8SU9 - chains A and N of the 18 polymer chains in the assembly; structure by electron microscopy, 2.83 A resolution.

[Chain A]
Protein: SIR2-like domain-containing protein
Source organism: Escherichia coli
UniProt: A0A7B5N0T7 (A0A7B5N0T7_ECOLX); numbering as in UniProt (aligned over 1-415)
Amino-acid sequence (415 residues; numbered 1 to 415; the number before each row is that of its first residue):
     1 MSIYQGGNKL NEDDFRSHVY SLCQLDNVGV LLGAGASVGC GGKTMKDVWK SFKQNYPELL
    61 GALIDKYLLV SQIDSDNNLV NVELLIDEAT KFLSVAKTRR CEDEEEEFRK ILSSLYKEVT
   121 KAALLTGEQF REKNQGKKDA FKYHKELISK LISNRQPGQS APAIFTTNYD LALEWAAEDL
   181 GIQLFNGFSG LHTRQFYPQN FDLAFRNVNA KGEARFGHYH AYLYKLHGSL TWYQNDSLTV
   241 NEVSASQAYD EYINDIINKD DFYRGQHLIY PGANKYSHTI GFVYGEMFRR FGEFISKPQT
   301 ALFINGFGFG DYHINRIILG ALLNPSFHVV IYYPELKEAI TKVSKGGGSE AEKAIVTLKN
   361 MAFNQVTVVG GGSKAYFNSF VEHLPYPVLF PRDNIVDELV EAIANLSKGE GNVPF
Disordered / not traced: 1, 210-217, 408-415
Residues lining bound ligands: Adenosine-5-Diphosphoribose (AR6; [(2R,3S,4R,5R)-5-(6-aminopurin-9-yl)-3,4-dihydroxy-oxolan-2-yl]methyl [hydroxy-[[(2R,3S,4R,5S)-3,4,5-trihydroxyoxolan-2-yl]methoxy]phosphoryl] hydrogen phosphate): G33, A34, G35, V38, T44, M45, N81, E83, T167, H227, N305, G306, F307, G308, G310, D311, Y333, P334, A375, Y376, F377
Reported in the primary citation:
  - binding site for Adenosine-5-Diphosphoribose: Y376, F377
  - catalytic residues: H227, D311, H313
  - mutagenesis - H227A, D311A, H313A: abolished catalytic activity on NAD+
  - mutagenesis - H227A, D311A, H313A: decreased catalytic activity on single-stranded DNA
  - mutagenesis - H227A: decreased growth

[Chain N]
Protein: Nucleoside triphosphate hydrolase
Source organism: Escherichia coli
UniProt: A0A822U1Y5 (A0A822U1Y5_ECOLX); residue numbers follow UniProt; this construct covers 1-610
Amino-acid sequence (610 residues; each row starts with the number of its first residue):
     1 MSLFKLTEIS AIGYVVGLEG ERIRINLHEG LQGRLASHRK GVSSVTQPGD LIGFDAGNIL
    61 VVARVTDMAF VEADKAHKAN VGTSDLADIP LRQIIAYAIG FVKRELNGYV FISEDWRLPA
   121 LGSSAVPLTS DFLNIIYSID KEELPKAVEL GVDSRTKTVK IFASVDKLLS RHLAVLGSTG
   181 YGKSNFNALL TRKVSEKYPN SRIVIFDING EYAQAFTGIP NVKHTILGES PNVDSLEKKQ
   241 QKGELYSEEY YCYKKIPYQA LGFAGLIKLL RPSDKTQLPA LRNALSAINR THFKSRNIYL
   301 EKDDGETFLL YDDCRDTNQS KLAEWLDLLR RRRLKRTNVW PPFKSLATLV AEFGCVAADR
   361 SNGSKRDAFG FSNVLPLVKI IQQLAEDIRF KSIVNLNGGG ELADGGTHWD KAMSDEVDYF
   421 FGKEKGQEND WNVHIVNMKN LAQDHAPMLL SALLEMFAEI LFRRGQERSY PTVLLLEEAH
   481 HYLRDPYAEI DSQIKAYERL AKEGRKFKCS LIVSTQRPSE LSPTVLAMCS NWFSLRLTNE
   541 RDLQALRYAM ESGNEQILKQ ISGLPRGDAV AFGSAFNLPV RISINQARPG PKSSDAVFSE
   601 EWANCTELRC
Disordered / not traced: 1-2, 72-88, 485-494, 604-610
Bound ions: Mg2+: S184 (together with ADP)
Residues lining bound ligands: ADP (adenosine-5'-diphosphate): S178, T179, G180, Y181, G182, K183, S184, N185, R566, G567, I584, N585, Q586

[Chain A / chain N interface]
Residue-residue contacts (17; chain A residue first):
  S21(A) with V42(N)
  Q24(A) with L31(N)
  L25(A) with L35(N), hydrophobic
  D26(A) with L31(N)
  Q159(A) with L31(N)
  Q299(A) with L35(N); S37(N)
  L322(A) with R39(N), hydrogen bond (backbone-side chain)
  L323(A) with R39(N)
  P325(A) with S37(N); H38(N)
  S326(A) with S37(N), hydrogen bond (side chain-backbone)
  H328(A) with S37(N), hydrogen bond; H38(N)
  N364(A) with R39(N); K40(N)
  Q365(A) with R39(N), hydrogen bond
Other interface residues (no listed pair), chain N (9 interface residues in all): A36, G41

[Overview]
The interface between chain A and chain N involves 13 residues on one side and 9 on the other, with 4 hydrogen
bonds. Among the polar pairs are L322(A)-R39(N), S326(A)-S37(N) and H328(A)-S37(N). Chain A binds
Adenosine-5-Diphosphoribose. The paper reports catalytic residues H227(A), D311(A) and H313(A); H227A, D311A
and H313A of chain A abolish catalytic activity on NAD+.
Chain A is SIR2-like domain-containing protein and chain N is Nucleoside triphosphate hydrolase, both from
Escherichia coli; the structure, E. coli SIR2-HerA complex (hexamer HerA bound with dodecamer Sir2), was
determined by electron microscopy (same publication as 8SUW, 8SUB, 8SXX, 8UAE and 8UAF).
